PDB entry 3T6V | X-ray diffraction, 2.00 A resolution | chain A

Chain A:
Name: Laccase
From: Steccherinum ochraceum
Chain sequence (495 residues; each row starts with the number of its first residue):
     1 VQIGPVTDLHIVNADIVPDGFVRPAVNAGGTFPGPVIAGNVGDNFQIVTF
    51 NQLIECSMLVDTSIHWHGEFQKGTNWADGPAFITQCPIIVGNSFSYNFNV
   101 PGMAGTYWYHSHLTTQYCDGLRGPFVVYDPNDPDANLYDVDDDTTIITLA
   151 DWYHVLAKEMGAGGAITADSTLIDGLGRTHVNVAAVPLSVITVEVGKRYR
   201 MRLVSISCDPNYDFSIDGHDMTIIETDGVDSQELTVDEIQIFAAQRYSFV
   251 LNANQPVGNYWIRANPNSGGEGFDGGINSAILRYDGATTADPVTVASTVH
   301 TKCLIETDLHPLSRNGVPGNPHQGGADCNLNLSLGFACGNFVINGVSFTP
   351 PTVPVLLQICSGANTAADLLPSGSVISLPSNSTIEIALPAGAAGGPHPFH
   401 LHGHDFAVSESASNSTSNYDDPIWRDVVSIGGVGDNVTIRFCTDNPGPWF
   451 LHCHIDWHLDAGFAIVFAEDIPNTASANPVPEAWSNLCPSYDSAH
Disulfide bonds: Cys86-Cys488, Cys118-Cys208
Glycans and other covalent adducts: N-acetylglucosamine (NAG) linked to Asn414
Metal / ion sites: Cu ion site 1: His65, His400; Cu ion site 2: His67, His110, His454; Cu ion site 3: His112, His402, His452; Cu ion site 4: His397, Cys453, His458

Overview:
Covalently linked N-acetylglucosamine: at Asn414. His65 and His400 form the Cu ion site 1. The Cu ion site 2
is built by His67, His110 and His454.
Chain A is Laccase (Steccherinum ochraceum); the structure, Crystal Structure of Laccase from Steccherinum
ochraceum, was determined by X-ray diffraction together with 3T6W, 3T6X, 3T6Z and 3T71 from the same study.
